PDB entry 8W88 | electron microscopy, 2.60 A resolution | chains B and G of the 5 polymer chains in the assembly

[Chain B]
Protein: Guanine nucleotide-binding protein G(I)/G(S)/G(T) subunit beta-1
From: Homo sapiens
UniProtKB: P62873 (GBB1_HUMAN); residues 15-353 here correspond to UniProt positions 2-340 (UniProt number = residue number - 13)
Sequence (345 residues; numbered 9 to 353; the number before each row is that of its first residue):
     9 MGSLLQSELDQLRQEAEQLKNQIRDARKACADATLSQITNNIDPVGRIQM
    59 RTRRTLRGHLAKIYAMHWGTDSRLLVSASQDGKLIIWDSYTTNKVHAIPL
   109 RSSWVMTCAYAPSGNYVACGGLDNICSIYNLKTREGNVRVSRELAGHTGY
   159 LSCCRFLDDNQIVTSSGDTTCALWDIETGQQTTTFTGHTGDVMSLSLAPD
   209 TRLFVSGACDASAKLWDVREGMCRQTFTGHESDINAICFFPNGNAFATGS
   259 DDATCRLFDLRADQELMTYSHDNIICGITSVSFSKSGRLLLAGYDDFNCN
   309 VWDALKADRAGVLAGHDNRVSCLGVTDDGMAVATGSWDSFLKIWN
Disordered / not traced: 9-15
Sequence notes: initiating methionine (9); expression tag (10-14)
Swiss-Prot annotation at these positions:
  - modified residue: Ser15 (N-acetylserine), His279 (Phosphohistidine)

[Chain G]
Protein: Guanine nucleotide-binding protein G(I)/G(S)/G(O) subunit gamma-2
From: Homo sapiens
UniProtKB: P59768 (GBG2_HUMAN); residues 0-70 here correspond to UniProt positions 1-71 (UniProt number = residue number + 1)
Sequence (71 residues; row label = number of the first residue in the row; numbering starts at 0):
     0 MASNNTASIAQARKLVEQLKMEANIDRIKVSKAAADLMAYCEAHAKEDPL
    50 LTPVPASENPFREKKFFCAIL
Disordered / not traced: 0-3, 61-70
Swiss-Prot annotation at these positions:
  - modified residue: Ala1 (N-acetylalanine), Cys67 (Cysteine methyl ester)
  - lipidation: Cys67 (S-geranylgeranyl cysteine)

[How chain B and chain G interact]
Residue-residue contacts (84; chain B residue first):
  Leu17(B) - Ser7(G)
  Leu17(B) - Ile8(G)  hydrophobic
  Leu17(B) - Ala11(G)  hydrophobic
  Leu20(B) - Ile8(G)
  Leu20(B) - Ala11(G)  hydrophobic
  Leu20(B) - Arg12(G)
  Leu20(B) - Val15(G)
  Glu23(B) - Val15(G)
  Glu23(B) - Lys19(G)  salt bridge
  Ala24(B) - Val15(G)
  Ala24(B) - Leu18(G)  hydrophobic
  Leu27(B) - Val15(G)
  Leu27(B) - Leu18(G)  hydrophobic
  Leu27(B) - Lys19(G)
  Ile31(B) - Leu18(G)  hydrophobic
  Ile31(B) - Ala22(G)  hydrophobic
  Cys38(B) - Arg26(G)
  Cys38(B) - Ile27(G)
  Cys38(B) - Lys28(G)
  Cys38(B) - Val29(G)  hydrogen bond (backbone-backbone)
  Ala39(B) - Val29(G)  hydrophobic
  Asp40(B) - Lys28(G)
  Asp40(B) - Val29(G)  hydrogen bond (side chain-backbone)
  Asp40(B) - Ser30(G)  hydrogen bond
  Ala41(B) - Val29(G)
  Leu43(B) - Ala33(G)  hydrophobic
  Ile46(B) - Ser30(G)
  Ile46(B) - Ala33(G)  hydrophobic
  Ile46(B) - Met37(G)  hydrophobic
  Thr47(B) - Met37(G)
  Ile50(B) - Met37(G)  hydrophobic
  Val53(B) - Leu50(G)  hydrophobic
  Met58(B) - Leu49(G)  hydrophobic
  Arg61(B) - Asn58(G)
  Arg61(B) - Phe60(G)
  Arg62(B) - Pro59(G)
  Arg62(B) - Phe60(G)
  Ser97(B) - Phe60(G)
  Tyr98(B) - Pro59(G)
  Tyr98(B) - Phe60(G)  hydrophobic
  Cys231(B) - Gln17(G)  hydrogen bond (backbone-side chain)
  Cys231(B) - Glu21(G)
  Arg232(B) - Glu21(G)
  Gln233(B) - Ile24(G)
  Thr234(B) - Glu21(G)  hydrogen bond
  Phe248(B) - Leu36(G)  hydrophobic
  Phe248(B) - Tyr39(G)  hydrophobic
  Phe248(B) - Cys40(G)  hydrophobic
  Pro249(B) - Tyr39(G)
  Asn250(B) - Tyr39(G)
  Ala253(B) - Leu36(G)  hydrophobic
  Leu265(B) - Leu36(G)  hydrophobic
  Asp267(B) - Ala32(G)
  Arg269(B) - Asp25(G)
  Arg269(B) - Arg26(G)
  Arg269(B) - Ile27(G)  hydrogen bond (backbone-backbone)
  Arg269(B) - Ala32(G)
  Arg269(B) - Asp35(G)  salt bridge
  Ala270(B) - Ile27(G)
  Asp271(B) - Ile24(G)
  Asp271(B) - Arg26(G)  salt bridge
  Gln272(B) - Val29(G)
  Leu274(B) - Val29(G)  hydrophobic
  Ser292(B) - Asp47(G)  hydrogen bond
  Lys293(B) - Glu46(G)
  Lys293(B) - Asp47(G)
  Ser294(B) - Tyr39(G)
  Ser294(B) - Cys40(G)
  Ser294(B) - His43(G)
  Ser294(B) - Asp47(G)  hydrogen bond
  Ser294(B) - Leu50(G)
  Gly295(B) - Cys40(G)
  Arg296(B) - Cys40(G)
  Leu313(B) - Met37(G)  hydrophobic
  Leu313(B) - Cys40(G)  hydrophobic
  Asp336(B) - Pro48(G)
  Gly337(B) - Pro48(G)
  Gly337(B) - Leu49(G)
  Met338(B) - Pro48(G)  hydrophobic
  Met338(B) - Pro59(G)
  Ala339(B) - Phe60(G)  hydrophobic
  Val340(B) - Leu49(G)  hydrophobic
  Asn353(B) - Asn58(G)  hydrogen bond
  Asn353(B) - Phe60(G)
Interface residues without a listed pair, chain B (57 interface residues in all): Lys28, Gln30, Ala34, Arg35, Trp76, Ser80, Leu297, Val333, Ile351, Trp352
Interface residues without a listed pair, chain G (36 interface residues in all): Leu14, Ala44, Val53

[Overview]
The interface between chain B and chain G involves 57 residues on one side and 36 on the other, with 9
hydrogen bonds and 3 salt bridges. Polar contacts include Glu23(B)-Lys19(G), Arg269(B)-Asp35(G) and
Asp271(B)-Arg26(G).
Here chain B is Guanine nucleotide-binding protein G(I)/G(S)/G(T) subunit beta-1 and chain G is Guanine
nucleotide-binding protein G(I)/G(S)/G(O) subunit gamma-2, both from Homo sapiens. Entry 8W88 (Cryo-EM
structure of the SEP363856-bound TAAR1-Gs complex) was determined by electron microscopy, deposited together
with 8W87, 8W89 and 8W8A.
